Entry 8JQK (X-ray diffraction, 1.63 A resolution); this record covers chains A and B.

== Chain A (and B) ==
Molecule: Aldehyde reductase 2
Organism: Sporobolomyces salmonicolor
Notes: EC 1.1.1.2; chain B of this document is another copy of the same molecule, construct and numbering; everything in this record applies to it too
Reference sequence: Q9UUN9 (ALD2_SPOSA); residues 1-343 here = UniProt positions 1-343
Amino-acid sequence (345 residues; row label = number of the first residue in the row):
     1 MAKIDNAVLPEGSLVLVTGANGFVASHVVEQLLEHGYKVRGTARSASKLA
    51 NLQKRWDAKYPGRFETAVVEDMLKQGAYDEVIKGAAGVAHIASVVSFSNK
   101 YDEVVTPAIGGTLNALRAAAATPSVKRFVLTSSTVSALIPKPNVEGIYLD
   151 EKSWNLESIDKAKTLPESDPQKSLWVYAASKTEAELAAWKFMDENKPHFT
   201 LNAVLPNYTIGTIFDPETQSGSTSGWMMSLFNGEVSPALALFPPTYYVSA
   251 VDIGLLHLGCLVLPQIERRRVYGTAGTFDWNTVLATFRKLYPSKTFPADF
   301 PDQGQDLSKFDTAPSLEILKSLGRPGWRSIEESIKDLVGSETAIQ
Disordered / not traced: 1-4, 237-242 (chain B: 1-3)
Sequence notes: engineered mutation Phe242 (Met in Q9UUN9), Thr245 (Gln in Q9UUN9); expression tag (344-345)
Swiss-Prot annotation at these positions:
  - binding site (NADP(+)): Tyr177
  - mutagenesis: Gly19 (G19A: Results in loss of substrate inhibition and of NADPH-dependent reductase activity), Gly22 (G22A: Results in loss of substrate inhibition and of NADPH-dependent reductase activity), Ala25 (A25G: Only active when NADPH is replaced by NADH)

== Chain A / chain B interface ==
Contacting residue pairs (10):
  Lys289(A) - Val144(B)
  Lys289(A) - Glu145(B)
  Gln305(A) - Pro166(B)
  Gln305(A) - Ser168(B)  hydrogen bond
  Pro325(A) - Asp302(B)
  Ser329(A) - Asn143(B)
  Glu331(A) - Asn143(B)
  Glu331(A) - Val144(B)
  Glu331(A) - Glu145(B)  hydrogen bond (side chain-backbone)
  Lys335(A) - Glu145(B)  salt bridge
Also at the interface, not in a pair above, chain A (8 interface residues in all): Leu307, Gly326
Also at the interface, not in a pair above, chain B (7 interface residues in all): Asp169

== In short ==
8 residues of chain A and 7 residues of chain B are in contact, with 2 hydrogen bonds and 1 salt bridge. Polar
contacts include Lys335(A)-Glu145(B), Gln305(A)-Ser168(B) and Glu331(A)-Glu145(B). Curated annotation
(UniProt) lists NADP+-binding residue Tyr177(A) and 3 mutagenesis sites on chain A.
Both chains are Aldehyde reductase 2 (Sporobolomyces salmonicolor). Entry 8JQK (Crystal structure of a
carbonyl reductase SSCR mutant from Sporobolomyces Salmonicolor) was determined by X-ray diffraction (same
publication as 8JQJ).
